Entry 1T1R (X-ray diffraction, 2.30 A resolution); this record covers chains A and B.

== Chain A (and B) ==
Protein: 1-deoxy-D-xylulose 5-phosphate reductoisomerase
Source organism: Escherichia coli
Notes: EC 1.1.1.267; chain B of this document is another copy of the same molecule, construct and numbering; everything in this record applies to it too
Reference sequence: P45568 (DXR_ECOLI); residues 1-397 here correspond to UniProt positions 2-398 (UniProt number = residue number + 1)
Sequence (398 residues; row label = number of the first residue in the row; numbering starts at 0):
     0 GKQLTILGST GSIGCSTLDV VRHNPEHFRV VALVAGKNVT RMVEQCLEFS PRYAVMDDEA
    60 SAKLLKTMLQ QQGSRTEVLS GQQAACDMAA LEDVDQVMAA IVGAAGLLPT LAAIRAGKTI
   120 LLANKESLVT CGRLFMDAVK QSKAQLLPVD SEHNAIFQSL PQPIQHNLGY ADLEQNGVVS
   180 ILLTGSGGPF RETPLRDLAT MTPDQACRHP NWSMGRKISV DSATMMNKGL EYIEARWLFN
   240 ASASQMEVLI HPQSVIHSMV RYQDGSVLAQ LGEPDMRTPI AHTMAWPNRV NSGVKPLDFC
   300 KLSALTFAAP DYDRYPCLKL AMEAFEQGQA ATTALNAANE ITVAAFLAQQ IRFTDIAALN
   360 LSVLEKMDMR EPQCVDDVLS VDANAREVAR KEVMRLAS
Differences from the reference sequence: cloning artifact (0)
Residues lining bound ligands: Bisphosphonate (IMB; [(isoquinolin-1-ylamino)-phosphono-methyl]-phosphonic acid): Lys-124, Asp-149, Ser-150, Glu-151, Trp-211, Met-213, Ile-217, Asn-226, Lys-227, Glu-230, Pro-273, Asp-274, Met-275
Curated features (UniProtKB/Swiss-Prot):
  - binding site (NADPH): Thr-9, Gly-10, Ser-11, Ile-12, Gly-35, Lys-36, Asn-37, Asn-123, Glu-125, Gly-214
  - binding site (1-deoxy-D-xylulose 5-phosphate): Lys-124, Ser-150, Glu-151, Ser-185, His-208, Ser-221, Asn-226, Lys-227, Glu-230
  - binding site (Mn(2+)): Asp-149, Glu-151, Glu-230

== Interface between chain A and chain B ==
Pairs across the interface (74; chain A residue first):
  Gln-157(A) / Ser-265(B)  hydrogen bond
  Gln-157(A) / Leu-267(B)
  Gln-161(A) / Gln-161(B)
  Gly-176(A) / Arg-288(B)
  Leu-181(A) / Phe-298(B)  hydrophobic
  Leu-248(A) / Phe-298(B)  hydrophobic
  Leu-248(A) / Cys-299(B)  hydrophobic
  Met-258(A) / Phe-298(B)  hydrophobic
  Arg-260(A) / Pro-295(B)
  Arg-260(A) / Leu-296(B)  hydrogen bond (side chain-backbone)
  Arg-260(A) / Phe-298(B)
  Tyr-261(A) / Arg-288(B)
  Gln-262(A) / Arg-288(B)
  Gln-262(A) / Val-289(B)
  Gln-262(A) / Asn-290(B)
  Asp-263(A) / Thr-277(B)  hydrogen bond (backbone-side chain)
  Asp-263(A) / His-281(B)
  Asp-263(A) / Arg-288(B)  salt bridge
  Asp-263(A) / Val-289(B)
  Asp-263(A) / Ser-291(B)  hydrogen bond (backbone-side chain)
  Gly-264(A) / Leu-270(B)
  Gly-264(A) / Thr-277(B)
  Ser-265(A) / Gln-157(B)  hydrogen bond
  Ser-265(A) / Gln-269(B)  hydrogen bond
  Ser-265(A) / Leu-270(B)
  Ser-265(A) / Thr-277(B)
  Val-266(A) / Ala-268(B)
  Val-266(A) / Gln-269(B)
  Val-266(A) / Leu-270(B)  hydrogen bond (backbone-backbone)
  Val-266(A) / Phe-298(B)  hydrophobic
  Leu-267(A) / Gln-157(B)
  Leu-267(A) / Ala-268(B)
  Leu-267(A) / Gln-269(B)
  Ala-268(A) / Val-266(B)
  Ala-268(A) / Leu-267(B)
  Ala-268(A) / Ala-268(B)  hydrogen bond (backbone-backbone)
  Gln-269(A) / Ser-265(B)  hydrogen bond
  Gln-269(A) / Val-266(B)
  Gln-269(A) / Leu-267(B)
  Leu-270(A) / Ser-265(B)
  Leu-270(A) / Val-266(B)  hydrogen bond (backbone-backbone)
  Thr-277(A) / Asp-263(B)  hydrogen bond (side chain-backbone)
  Thr-277(A) / Ser-265(B)
  Ala-280(A) / Asp-263(B)
  His-281(A) / Asp-263(B)
  Arg-288(A) / Asn-175(B)
  Arg-288(A) / Gly-176(B)
  Arg-288(A) / Tyr-261(B)
  Arg-288(A) / Gln-262(B)
  Arg-288(A) / Asp-263(B)  salt bridge
  Arg-288(A) / Ser-265(B)  hydrogen bond
  Val-289(A) / Gln-262(B)
  Val-289(A) / Asp-263(B)
  Asn-290(A) / Gln-262(B)
  Ser-291(A) / Asp-263(B)  hydrogen bond (side chain-backbone)
  Pro-295(A) / Arg-260(B)
  Leu-296(A) / Arg-260(B)  hydrogen bond (backbone-side chain)
  Leu-296(A) / Val-266(B)  hydrophobic
  Phe-298(A) / Leu-181(B)  hydrophobic
  Phe-298(A) / Leu-248(B)  hydrophobic
  Phe-298(A) / Met-258(B)  hydrophobic
  Phe-298(A) / Val-266(B)  hydrophobic
  Phe-298(A) / Phe-306(B)
  Cys-299(A) / Ala-307(B)
  Cys-299(A) / Ala-308(B)
  Ala-303(A) / Ala-303(B)  hydrophobic
  Ala-303(A) / Leu-304(B)
  Ala-303(A) / Thr-305(B)
  Leu-304(A) / Ala-303(B)
  Leu-304(A) / Leu-304(B)  hydrogen bond (backbone-backbone)
  Thr-305(A) / Ala-303(B)
  Phe-306(A) / Phe-298(B)
  Ala-307(A) / Cys-299(B)
  Ala-308(A) / Cys-299(B)
Interface residues without a listed pair, chain A (38 interface residues in all): Gly-271, Val-293, Leu-301, Ser-302
Interface residues without a listed pair, chain B (38 interface residues in all): Gly-264, Gly-271, Ala-280, Val-293, Leu-301

== In short ==
Chain A and chain B each contribute 38 residues to their interface, with 15 hydrogen bonds and 2 salt bridges.
Polar pairs include Asp-263(A)/Arg-288(B), Gln-157(A)/Ser-265(B) and Arg-260(A)/Leu-296(B). Chain A binds
Bisphosphonate.
Both chains are 1-deoxy-D-xylulose 5-phosphate reductoisomerase (Escherichia coli). Entry 1T1R (Crystal
Structure of the Reductoisomerase Complexed with a Bisphosphonate) was determined by X-ray diffraction,
deposited together with 1T1S.
